4Y8Q - chains B and C of the 32 polymer chains in the assembly; structure by X-ray diffraction, 2.60 A resolution.

Chain B:
Molecule: Proteasome subunit alpha type-3
Organism: Saccharomyces cerevisiae (strain ATCC 204508 / S288c)
Notes: EC 3.4.25.1
UniProtKB: P23638 (PSA3_YEAST); residues 0-257 here correspond to UniProt positions 1-258 (UniProt number = residue number + 1)
Sequence (258 residues; each row starts with the number of its first residue; numbering starts at 0):
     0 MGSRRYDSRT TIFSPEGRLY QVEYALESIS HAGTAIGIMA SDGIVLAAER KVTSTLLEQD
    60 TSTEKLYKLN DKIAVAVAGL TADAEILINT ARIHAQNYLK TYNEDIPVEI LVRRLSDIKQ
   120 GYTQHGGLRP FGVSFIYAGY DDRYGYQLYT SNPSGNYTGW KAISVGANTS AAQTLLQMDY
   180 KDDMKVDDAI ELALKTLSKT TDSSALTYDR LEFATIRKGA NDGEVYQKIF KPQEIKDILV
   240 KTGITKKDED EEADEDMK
Unresolved in the structure: 0, 245-257
Curated features (UniProtKB/Swiss-Prot):
  - cross-link (Glycyl lysine isopeptide (Lys-Gly)): Lys99 (interchain with G-Cter in ubiquitin), Lys198 (interchain with G-Cter in ubiquitin), Lys230 (interchain with G-Cter in ubiquitin)

Chain C:
Molecule: Proteasome subunit alpha type-4
Organism: Saccharomyces cerevisiae (strain ATCC 204508 / S288c)
Notes: EC 3.4.25.1
UniProtKB: P40303 (PSA4_YEAST); residues -1 to 252 here correspond to UniProt positions 1-254 (UniProt number = residue number + 2)
Sequence (254 residues; each row starts with the number of its first residue; numbers below 1 keep their minus sign (Met-1 is residue -1)):
    -1 MSGYDRALSI FSPDGHIFQV EYALEAVKRG TCAVGVKGKN CVVLGCERRS TLKLQDTRIT
    59 PSKVSKIDSH VVLSFSGLNA DSRILIEKAR VEAQSHRLTL EDPVTVEYLT RYVAGVQQRY
   119 TQSGGVRPFG VSTLIAGFDP RDDEPKLYQT EPSGIYSSWS AQTIGRNSKT VREFLEKNYD
   179 RKEPPATVEE CVKLTVRSLL EVVQTGAKNI EITVVKPDSD IVALSSEEIN QYVTQIEQEK
   239 QEQQEQDKKK KSNH
Unresolved in the structure: -1 to 0, 241-252
Curated features (UniProtKB/Swiss-Prot):
  - modified residue: Thr58 (Phosphothreonine)

Interface between chain B and chain C:
Pairs across the interface - 75 pairs, chain B then chain C:
  Arg3(B) - Arg4(C)
  Asp6(B) - Tyr2(C)  hydrogen bond
  Asp6(B) - Arg4(C)  salt bridge
  Arg8(B) - Arg4(C)
  Thr10(B) - Leu6(C)
  Thr10(B) - Arg125(C)
  Ile11(B) - Leu6(C)  hydrophobic
  Ile11(B) - Gln17(C)
  Phe12(B) - Gln17(C)  hydrogen bond (backbone-side chain)
  Phe12(B) - Tyr20(C)  hydrophobic
  Phe12(B) - Ala21(C)  hydrophobic
  Phe12(B) - Leu76(C)  hydrophobic
  Phe12(B) - Arg125(C)
  Phe12(B) - Pro126(C)
  Phe12(B) - Gly128(C)
  Ser13(B) - Tyr20(C)
  Pro14(B) - Tyr20(C)  hydrophobic
  Pro14(B) - Glu23(C)
  Glu15(B) - Glu23(C)
  Glu15(B) - Arg27(C)  hydrogen bond (backbone-side chain)
  Gly16(B) - Tyr20(C)
  Gly16(B) - Glu23(C)
  Gly16(B) - Ala24(C)
  Gly16(B) - Arg27(C)
  Arg17(B) - Arg27(C)
  Leu18(B) - Arg125(C)
  Met38(B) - Asp54(C)
  Arg112(B) - Arg81(C)
  Ser115(B) - Arg81(C)  hydrogen bond (backbone-side chain)
  Asp116(B) - Arg81(C)  salt bridge
  Asp116(B) - Ile82(C)
  Gln119(B) - Ala78(C)
  Gln119(B) - Asp79(C)
  Gln119(B) - Ile82(C)
  Thr122(B) - Arg125(C)  hydrogen bond (backbone-side chain)
  Gln123(B) - Tyr118(C)
  Gln123(B) - Gly123(C)
  Gln123(B) - Val124(C)
  Gln123(B) - Arg125(C)  hydrogen bond (backbone-backbone)
  Gln123(B) - Pro126(C)
  Gln123(B) - Phe127(C)
  His124(B) - Gly123(C)
  His124(B) - Val124(C)
  Gly125(B) - Tyr2(C)
  Gly125(B) - Gly123(C)
  Gly126(B) - Tyr2(C)
  Tyr143(B) - Arg56(C)  hydrogen bond (backbone-side chain)
  Tyr143(B) - Ile57(C)  hydrophobic
  Tyr145(B) - Arg56(C)  hydrogen bond (backbone-side chain)
  Gln146(B) - Ile57(C)
  Leu147(B) - Ile57(C)
  Tyr148(B) - Ile57(C)
  Ser153(B) - Ala78(C)
  Gly154(B) - Ala78(C)
  Gly154(B) - Arg81(C)  hydrogen bond (backbone-side chain)
  Asn155(B) - Asn77(C)
  Asn155(B) - Ala78(C)
  Tyr156(B) - Pro59(C)  hydrophobic
  Tyr156(B) - Arg81(C)
  Gly158(B) - Gln53(C)
  Gly158(B) - Asp54(C)  hydrogen bond (backbone-backbone)
  Gly158(B) - Thr58(C)  hydrogen bond (backbone-side chain)
  Trp159(B) - Leu50(C)  hydrophobic
  Trp159(B) - Lys51(C)
  Trp159(B) - Leu52(C)
  Trp159(B) - Gln53(C)
  Trp159(B) - Asp54(C)
  Lys160(B) - Leu52(C)  hydrogen bond (backbone-backbone)
  Lys160(B) - Gln53(C)
  Lys160(B) - Asp54(C)
  Ala161(B) - Leu52(C)
  Gln172(B) - Lys51(C)
  Leu175(B) - Leu52(C)
  Gln176(B) - Lys51(C)
  Gln176(B) - Leu52(C)
Also at the interface, not in a pair above, chain B (41 interface residues in all): Glu108, Thr157, Tyr179

Overview:
Chain B and chain C form an interface of 41 and 31 residues respectively, with 12 hydrogen bonds and 2 salt
bridges. Polar contacts include Asp6(B)-Arg4(C), Asp116(B)-Arg81(C) and Asp6(B)-Tyr2(C).
Chain B is Proteasome subunit alpha type-3 and chain C is Proteasome subunit alpha type-4, both from
Saccharomyces cerevisiae (strain ATCC 204508 / S288c); the structure, Yeast 20S proteasome beta7-delta7_Cter
mutant in complex with Ac-PAY-ep, was determined by X-ray diffraction together with 4Y69, 4Y6A, 4Y6V, 4Y6Z,
4Y70, 4Y74 and 34 further entries from the same study.
